PDB entry 6J30 | electron microscopy, 4.50 A resolution (low resolution: residue-level contacts below are approximate; hydrogen-bond / salt-bridge calls are withheld) | chains 2 and 3 of the 47 polymer chains in the assembly

Chain 2:
Molecule: Proteasome subunit beta type-2
Source organism: Saccharomyces cerevisiae S288c
Notes: EC 3.4.25.1
Reference sequence: P25043 (PSB2_YEAST); residue numbers follow UniProt; this construct covers 1-261
Sequence (261 residues; row label = number of the first residue in the row):
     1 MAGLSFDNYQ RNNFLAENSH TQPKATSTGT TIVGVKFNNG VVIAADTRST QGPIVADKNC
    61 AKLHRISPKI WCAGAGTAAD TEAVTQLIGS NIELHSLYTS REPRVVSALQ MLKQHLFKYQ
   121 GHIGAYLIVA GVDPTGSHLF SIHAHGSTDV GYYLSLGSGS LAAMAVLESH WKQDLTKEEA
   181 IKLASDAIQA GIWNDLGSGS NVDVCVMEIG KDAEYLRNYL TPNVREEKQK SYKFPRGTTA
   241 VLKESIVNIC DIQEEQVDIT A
Not modelled in the structure: 1-29, 256-261
Curated features (UniProtKB/Swiss-Prot):
  - active site: T30 (Nucleophile)

Chain 3:
Molecule: Proteasome subunit beta type-3
Source organism: Saccharomyces cerevisiae S288c
Notes: EC 3.4.25.1
Reference sequence: P25451 (PSB3_YEAST); residue numbers follow UniProt; this construct covers 1-205
Sequence (205 residues; each row starts with the number of its first residue):
     1 MSDPSSINGG IVVAMTGKDC VAIACDLRLG SQSLGVSNKF EKIFHYGHVF LGITGLATDV
    61 TTLNEMFRYK TNLYKLKEER AIEPETFTQL VSSSLYERRF GPYFVGPVVA GINSKSGKPF
   121 IAGFDLIGCI DEAKDFIVSG TASDQLFGMC ESLYEPNLEP EDLFETISQA LLNAADRDAL
   181 SGWGAVVYII KKDEVVKRYL KMRQD
Not modelled in the structure: 1
Curated features (UniProtKB/Swiss-Prot):
  - modified residue: S31 (Phosphoserine)
  - cross-link: K70 (Glycyl lysine isopeptide (Lys-Gly) (interchain with G-Cter in ubiquitin))

Interface between chain 2 and chain 3:
Residue-residue contacts (59; chain 2 residue first):
  Q51(2) with D125(3)
  I54(2) with F147(3)
  D57(2) with D131(3); A133(3)
  T77(2) with I127(3)
  A78(2) with C129(3)
  A79(2) with Y96(3); I127(3)
  E82(2) with Y96(3); I130(3)
  A83(2) with Y96(3)
  Q86(2) with S93(3)
  Y119(2) with R99(3)
  H122(2) with R99(3); F100(3)
  I123(2) with R99(3)
  R225(2) with D135(3); E151(3)
  K228(2) with S152(3)
  K233(2) with D162(3)
  F234(2) with L153(3); E165(3); Q169(3)
  P235(2) with E165(3)
  R236(2) with E161(3); E165(3)
  G237(2) with E165(3)
  T238(2) with E165(3); Q169(3)
  T239(2) with E165(3); S168(3); Q169(3); L172(3); L200(3)
  A240(2) with L200(3); K201(3)
  V241(2) with F164(3); R198(3); Y199(3)
  L242(2) with Y199(3); K201(3)
  K243(2) with R198(3); Y199(3)
  E244(2) with V196(3); K197(3); R198(3)
  S245(2) with V196(3); K197(3)
  I246(2) with E194(3); V195(3)
  V247(2) with V195(3); K197(3)
  N248(2) with E194(3)
  I249(2) with G47(3); H48(3); F50(3); K191(3); V195(3)
  C250(2) with D193(3)
Also at the interface, not in a pair above, chain 2 (36 interface residues in all): V55, H115, S231, Y232
Also at the interface, not in a pair above, chain 3 (40 interface residues in all): H45, Q89, G128, E132, E155

Summary:
The interface between chain 2 and chain 3 involves 36 residues on one side and 40 on the other. From UniProt:
active-site residue T30(2) on chain 2.
Chain 2 is Proteasome subunit beta type-2 and chain 3 is Proteasome subunit beta type-3, both from
Saccharomyces cerevisiae S288c; the structure, yeast proteasome in Ub-engaged state (C2), was determined by
electron microscopy, deposited together with 6J2N, 6J2C, 6J2Q and 6J2X.
